PDB entry 5MZ2 | X-ray diffraction, 1.90 A resolution | chains C and K of the 16 polymer chains in the assembly

== Chain C ==
Protein: Rubisco large subunit
Source organism: Thalassiosira antarctica var. borealis
Sequence (490 residues; row label = number of the first residue in the row):
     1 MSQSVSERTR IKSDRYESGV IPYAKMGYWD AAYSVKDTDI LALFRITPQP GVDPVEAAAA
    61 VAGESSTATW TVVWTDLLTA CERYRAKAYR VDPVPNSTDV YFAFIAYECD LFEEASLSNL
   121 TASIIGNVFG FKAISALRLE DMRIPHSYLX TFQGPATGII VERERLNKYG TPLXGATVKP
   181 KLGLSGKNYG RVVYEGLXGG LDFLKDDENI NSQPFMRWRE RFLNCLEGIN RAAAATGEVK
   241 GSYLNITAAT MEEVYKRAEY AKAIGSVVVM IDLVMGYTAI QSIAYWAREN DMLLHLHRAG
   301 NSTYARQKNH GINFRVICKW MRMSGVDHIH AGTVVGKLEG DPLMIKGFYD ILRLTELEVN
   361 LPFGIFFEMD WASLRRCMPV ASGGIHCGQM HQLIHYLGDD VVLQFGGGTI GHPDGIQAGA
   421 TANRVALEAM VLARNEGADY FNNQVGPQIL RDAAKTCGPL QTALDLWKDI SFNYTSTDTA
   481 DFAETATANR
Unresolved in the structure: 1-3, 484-490
Modified / non-standard residues: Pro-48, Pro-155 (4-hydroxyproline; HYP); Cys-109 (S-hydroxycysteine; CSO); LYO (4-hydroxy-lysine) at position 150, HLU (beta-hydroxyleucine) at position 174, LYO (4-hydroxy-lysine) at position 198; Lys-205 (lysine nz-carboxylic acid; KCX); Lys-346 (N-trimethyllysine; M3L)
Bound ions: Mg2+: Lys-205, Asp-207, Glu-208 (together with 2-carboxyarabinitol-1,5-diphosphate)
Small-molecule neighbours:
  - 2-carboxyarabinitol-1,5-diphosphate (CAP), molecule 1: Glu-64, Thr-69, Trp-70, Asn-127
  - 2-carboxyarabinitol-1,5-diphosphate (CAP), molecule 2: Thr-177, Lys-179, Lys-181, Lys-205, Asp-207, Glu-208, His-297, Arg-298, His-330, Lys-337, Leu-338, Ser-382, Gly-383, Gly-384, Gln-404, Phe-405, Gly-406, Gly-407
Reported in the primary citation:
  - post-translational modification sites: Pro-48, Cys-109, Pro-155, Lys-205, Lys-346, Cys-457

== Chain K ==
Protein: Rubisco small subunit
Source organism: Thalassiosira antarctica var. borealis
Sequence (139 residues; each row starts with the number of its first residue):
     1 MRLTQGCFSF LPDLTDQQIE KQVACAMSRG LAMNVEWTDD PHPRNNYWEL WGLPLFDIKD
    61 PATVMFELNE ARKSCAAGYI RMNAFDASYG TESCVMSFIT NRPANEPGFY LDRTEGVGRQ
   121 IVYSIKSYSV QANPEGSRY

== How chain C and chain K interact ==
Pairs across the interface (11):
  Arg-165(C) / Arg-119(K)
  Asn-230(C) / Glu-115(K)
  Lys-262(C) / Val-117(K)
  Lys-262(C) / Gly-118(K)  hydrogen bond (backbone-backbone)
  Ala-263(C) / Val-117(K)
  Gly-265(C) / Gly-116(K)
  Gly-265(C) / Gly-118(K)
  Gly-265(C) / Arg-119(K)  hydrogen bond (backbone-side chain)
  Ser-266(C) / Arg-119(K)
  Val-267(C) / Arg-119(K)
  Asp-291(C) / Arg-119(K)
Other interface residues (no listed pair), chain C (9 interface residues in all): Asn-290

== In short ==
9 residues of chain C and 5 residues of chain K are in contact; the contacts include 2 hydrogen bonds. Polar
contacts include Gly-265(C)/Arg-119(K) and Lys-262(C)/Gly-118(K). Bound to chain C:
2-carboxyarabinitol-1,5-diphosphate. The Mg2+ site is built by Lys-205(C), Asp-207(C) and Glu-208(C). From the
paper: modification sites Pro-48(C), Cys-109(C) and Pro-155(C) among others.
Chain C is Rubisco large subunit and chain K is Rubisco small subunit, both from Thalassiosira antarctica var.
borealis; the structure, Rubisco from Thalassiosira antarctica, was determined by X-ray diffraction (same
publication as 5OYA, 6FTL and 5N9Z).
